8Q3W - chains A and B of the 12 polymer chains in the assembly; structure by electron microscopy, 3.18 A resolution.

== Chain A (and B) ==
Name: Insertion sequence IS5376 putative ATP-binding protein
From: Geobacillus stearothermophilus
Notes: chain B of this document is another copy of the same molecule, construct and numbering; everything in this record applies to it too
UniProt: Q45619 (ISTB_GEOSE); numbering as in UniProt (aligned over 1-251)
Sequence (254 residues; each row starts with the number of its first residue; numbers below 1 keep their minus sign (Gly-2 is residue -2)):
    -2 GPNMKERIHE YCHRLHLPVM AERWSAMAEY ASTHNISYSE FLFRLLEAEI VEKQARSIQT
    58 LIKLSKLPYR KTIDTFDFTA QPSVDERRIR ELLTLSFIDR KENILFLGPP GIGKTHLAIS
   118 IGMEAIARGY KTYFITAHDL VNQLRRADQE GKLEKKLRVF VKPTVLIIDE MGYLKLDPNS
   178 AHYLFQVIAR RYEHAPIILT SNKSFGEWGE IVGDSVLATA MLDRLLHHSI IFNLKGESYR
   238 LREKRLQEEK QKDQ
Unresolved in the structure: -2 to 0, 247-251
Differences from the reference sequence: expression tag (-2 to 0)
Curated features (UniProtKB/Swiss-Prot):
  - binding site (ATP): Gly105 to Thr112
Metal / ion sites: Mg2+: Thr112 (together with ATP)
Ligand contacts:
  - ATP (adenosine-5'-triphosphate), molecule 1: Tyr66, Lys68, Thr72, Phe73, Asp74, Gln78, Pro106, Pro107, Gly108, Ile109, Gly110, Lys111, Thr112, His113, Glu167, Tyr170, Tyr236, Arg237
  - ATP, molecule 2: Tyr189, Glu190, Arg221, His224
What the authors report for this chain:
  - mutagenesis - Y35A, R84A, E167Q, Y170A: decreased catalytic activity
  - contacts within the chain: Tyr170-Asn199
  - mutagenesis - Y170A: unchanged catalytic activity (integration activity)

== Chain A / chain B interface ==
Residue-residue contacts - 41 pairs, chain A then chain B:
  Met1(A) with Glu37(B); Phe40(B), hydrophobic
  Arg4(A) with Phe40(B)
  Ile5(A) with Ser36(B); Phe40(B), hydrophobic; Leu43(B), hydrophobic
  Tyr8(A) with Phe40(B), hydrophobic; Leu43(B), hydrophobic; Glu44(B); Ile47(B), hydrophobic
  Cys9(A) with Leu43(B), hydrophobic
  Arg11(A) with Ile47(B); Lys50(B), hydrogen bond (backbone-side chain)
  Leu12(A) with Leu14(B), hydrophobic; Glu46(B); Ile47(B), hydrophobic
  Leu14(A) with Leu12(B), hydrophobic
  Trp21(A) with Ser36(B)
  Met24(A) with Leu39(B), hydrophobic
  Ala28(A) with Tyr35(B)
  Ile33(A) with Tyr35(B), hydrogen bond (backbone-side chain)
  Tyr35(A) with Ala28(B), hydrophobic; Ile33(B); Ser34(B); Tyr35(B), hydrophobic
  Ser36(A) with Ile5(B); Trp21(B)
  Leu39(A) with Met24(B), hydrophobic; Phe38(B), hydrophobic
  Phe40(A) with Met1(B), hydrophobic; Arg4(B); Ile5(B), hydrophobic; Tyr8(B), hydrophobic
  Leu43(A) with Ile5(B), hydrophobic; Tyr8(B), hydrophobic; Cys9(B), hydrophobic
  Glu44(A) with Tyr8(B)
  Ile47(A) with Tyr8(B), hydrophobic; Arg11(B); Leu12(B), hydrophobic
  Lys50(A) with Arg11(B), hydrogen bond (side chain-backbone)
Other interface residues (no listed pair), chain A (27 interface residues in all): His13, Ser29, Asn32, Glu37, Phe38, Leu42, Glu46
Other interface residues (no listed pair), chain B (27 interface residues in all): His13, Asn32, Leu42

== Overview ==
The chain A/chain B interface involves 27 residues from each chain; the contacts include 3 hydrogen bonds.
Among the polar pairs are Arg11(A)-Lys50(B) and Ile33(A)-Tyr35(B). Bound to chain A: ATP. The paper reports
that Y35A, R84A and E167Q of chain A, among others, reduce catalytic activity; contacts within the chain
involving Tyr170(A) and Asn199(A).
Chain A and chain B are both Insertion sequence IS5376 putative ATP-binding protein (Geobacillus
stearothermophilus); the structure, ATP-bound IstB in complex to duplex DNA, was determined by electron
microscopy together with 8Q4D from the same study.
